PDB entry 4INT | X-ray diffraction, 2.90 A resolution | chains H and Z of the 28 polymer chains in the assembly

== Chain H ==
Protein: Proteasome component PUP1
From: Saccharomyces cerevisiae
Notes: EC 3.4.25.1
UniProt: P25043 (PSB7_YEAST); residues 1-232 here correspond to UniProt positions 30-261 (UniProt number = residue number + 29)
Chain sequence (232 residues; numbered 1 to 232; the number before each row is that of its first residue):
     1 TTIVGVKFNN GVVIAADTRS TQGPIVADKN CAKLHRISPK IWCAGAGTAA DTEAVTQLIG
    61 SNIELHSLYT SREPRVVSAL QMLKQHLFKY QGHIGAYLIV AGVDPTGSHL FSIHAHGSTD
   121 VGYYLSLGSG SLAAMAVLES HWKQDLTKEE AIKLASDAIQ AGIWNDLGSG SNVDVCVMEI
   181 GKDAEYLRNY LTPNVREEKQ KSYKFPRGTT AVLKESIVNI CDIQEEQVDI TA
Disordered / not traced: 223-232
Glycans and other covalent adducts: HMB-Val-Ser-Phe(4-NH2CH2)-methyl vinyl sulfone, bound form (1G5) linked to Thr1
Residues lining bound ligands: 1G5 (HMB-Val-Ser-Phe(4-NH2CH2)-methyl vinyl sulfone, bound form): Arg19, Ser20, Thr21, Gln22, Cys31, Ala32, Lys33, His35, Gly45, Ala46, Gly47, Thr48, Ala49, Thr52, Glu53, Gly128, Ser129
Swiss-Prot annotation at these positions:
  - active site: Thr1 (Nucleophile)
Reported in the primary citation:
  - binding site for 1G5: Thr1, Glu53

== Chain Z ==
Protein: Proteasome component C5
From: Saccharomyces cerevisiae
Notes: EC 3.4.25.1
UniProt: P23724 (PSB1_YEAST); residues 1-222 here correspond to UniProt positions 20-241 (UniProt number = residue number + 19)
Chain sequence (222 residues; each row starts with the number of its first residue):
     1 QFNPYGDNGG TILGIAGEDF AVLAGDTRNI TDYSINSRYE PKVFDCGDNI VMSANGFAAD
    61 GDALVKRFKN SVKWYHFDHN DKKLSINSAA RNIQHLLYGK RFFPYYVHTI IAGLDEDGKG
   121 AVYSFDPVGS YEREQCRAGG AAASLIMPFL DNQVNFKNQY EPGTNGKVKK PLKYLSVEEV
   181 IKLVRDSFTS ATERHIQVGD GLEILIVTKD GVRKEFYELK RD
Residues lining bound ligands: 1G5 (HMB-Val-Ser-Phe(4-NH2CH2)-methyl vinyl sulfone, bound form): Asp126, Pro127, Val128, Ser130, Glu132

== Chain H / chain Z interface ==
Contacting residue pairs (62):
  Arg19(H) with Ile196(Z); Asp222(Z), salt bridge
  Thr21(H) with Ile196(Z)
  Pro24(H) with Arg194(Z); His195(Z); Ile196(Z), hydrogen bond (backbone-backbone)
  Ile25(H) with Arg194(Z); His195(Z)
  Val26(H) with Glu193(Z); Arg194(Z), hydrogen bond (backbone-backbone); Ile196(Z), hydrophobic
  Ala27(H) with Arg194(Z), hydrogen bond (backbone-side chain)
  Lys29(H) with Glu193(Z), salt bridge; Arg194(Z)
  Ile163(H) with Asp222(Z)
  Trp164(H) with Ile35(Z); Arg38(Z), hydrogen bond (backbone-side chain); Arg221(Z); Asp222(Z)
  Asn165(H) with Tyr33(Z)
  Asp166(H) with Tyr33(Z); Asp222(Z)
  Leu167(H) with Arg28(Z); Ile30(Z), hydrophobic; Asp32(Z); Tyr33(Z), hydrogen bond (backbone-backbone); Ile35(Z), hydrophobic; Ile196(Z)
  Gly168(H) with Tyr33(Z)
  Ser169(H) with Asp222(Z)
  Gly170(H) with Asp222(Z)
  Ser171(H) with Asp222(Z), hydrogen bond (backbone-side chain)
  Asn194(H) with Lys220(Z), hydrogen bond (backbone-side chain); Asp222(Z)
  Arg196(H) with Thr189(Z), hydrogen bond; Ser190(Z); Glu193(Z)
  Glu197(H) with Arg185(Z), salt bridge; Thr189(Z); Glu218(Z)
  Lys199(H) with Asp186(Z)
  Gln200(H) with Lys182(Z); Arg185(Z), hydrogen bond; Asp186(Z), hydrogen bond (backbone-side chain)
  Lys201(H) with Gln153(Z); Glu179(Z); Asp186(Z), hydrogen bond (backbone-side chain)
  Tyr203(H) with Phe149(Z); Gln153(Z); Leu183(Z); Asp186(Z), hydrogen bond
  Phe205(H) with Asn152(Z); Gln153(Z); Gln159(Z)
  Arg207(H) with Pro162(Z)
  Gly208(H) with Glu161(Z); Pro162(Z)
  Thr209(H) with Asn158(Z); Gln159(Z); Tyr160(Z), hydrogen bond (backbone-backbone)
  Ala211(H) with Tyr160(Z), hydrophobic; Gly166(Z)
Interface residues without a listed pair, chain H (34 interface residues in all): Gly23, Asp28, Val195, Pro206, Thr210, Val212
Interface residues without a listed pair, chain Z (34 interface residues in all): Ser34, Leu145, Gly163, Asn165

== Overview ==
Chain H and chain Z each contribute 34 residues to their interface, with 13 hydrogen bonds and 3 salt bridges.
Among the polar pairs are Arg19(H)-Asp222(Z), Lys29(H)-Glu193(Z) and Glu197(H)-Arg185(Z). Ligands of chain Z:
compound 1G5. Compound 1G5 is covalently linked to Thr1(H). From the paper: a binding site for 1G5 at Thr1(H)
and Glu53(H).
Here chain H is Proteasome component PUP1 and chain Z is Proteasome component C5, both from Saccharomyces
cerevisiae. Entry 4INT (Yeast 20S proteasome in complex with the vinyl sulfone LU122) was determined by X-ray
diffraction, deposited together with 4INR and 4INU.
